PDB entry 1TWA | X-ray diffraction, 3.20 A resolution | chains B and I of the 10 polymer chains in the assembly

# Chain B
Name: DNA-directed RNA polymerase II 140 kDa polypeptide
Organism: Saccharomyces cerevisiae
Notes: EC 2.7.7.6
UniProt: P08518 (RPB2_YEAST); numbering as in UniProt (aligned over 1-1224)
Amino-acid sequence (1224 residues; row label = number of the first residue in the row):
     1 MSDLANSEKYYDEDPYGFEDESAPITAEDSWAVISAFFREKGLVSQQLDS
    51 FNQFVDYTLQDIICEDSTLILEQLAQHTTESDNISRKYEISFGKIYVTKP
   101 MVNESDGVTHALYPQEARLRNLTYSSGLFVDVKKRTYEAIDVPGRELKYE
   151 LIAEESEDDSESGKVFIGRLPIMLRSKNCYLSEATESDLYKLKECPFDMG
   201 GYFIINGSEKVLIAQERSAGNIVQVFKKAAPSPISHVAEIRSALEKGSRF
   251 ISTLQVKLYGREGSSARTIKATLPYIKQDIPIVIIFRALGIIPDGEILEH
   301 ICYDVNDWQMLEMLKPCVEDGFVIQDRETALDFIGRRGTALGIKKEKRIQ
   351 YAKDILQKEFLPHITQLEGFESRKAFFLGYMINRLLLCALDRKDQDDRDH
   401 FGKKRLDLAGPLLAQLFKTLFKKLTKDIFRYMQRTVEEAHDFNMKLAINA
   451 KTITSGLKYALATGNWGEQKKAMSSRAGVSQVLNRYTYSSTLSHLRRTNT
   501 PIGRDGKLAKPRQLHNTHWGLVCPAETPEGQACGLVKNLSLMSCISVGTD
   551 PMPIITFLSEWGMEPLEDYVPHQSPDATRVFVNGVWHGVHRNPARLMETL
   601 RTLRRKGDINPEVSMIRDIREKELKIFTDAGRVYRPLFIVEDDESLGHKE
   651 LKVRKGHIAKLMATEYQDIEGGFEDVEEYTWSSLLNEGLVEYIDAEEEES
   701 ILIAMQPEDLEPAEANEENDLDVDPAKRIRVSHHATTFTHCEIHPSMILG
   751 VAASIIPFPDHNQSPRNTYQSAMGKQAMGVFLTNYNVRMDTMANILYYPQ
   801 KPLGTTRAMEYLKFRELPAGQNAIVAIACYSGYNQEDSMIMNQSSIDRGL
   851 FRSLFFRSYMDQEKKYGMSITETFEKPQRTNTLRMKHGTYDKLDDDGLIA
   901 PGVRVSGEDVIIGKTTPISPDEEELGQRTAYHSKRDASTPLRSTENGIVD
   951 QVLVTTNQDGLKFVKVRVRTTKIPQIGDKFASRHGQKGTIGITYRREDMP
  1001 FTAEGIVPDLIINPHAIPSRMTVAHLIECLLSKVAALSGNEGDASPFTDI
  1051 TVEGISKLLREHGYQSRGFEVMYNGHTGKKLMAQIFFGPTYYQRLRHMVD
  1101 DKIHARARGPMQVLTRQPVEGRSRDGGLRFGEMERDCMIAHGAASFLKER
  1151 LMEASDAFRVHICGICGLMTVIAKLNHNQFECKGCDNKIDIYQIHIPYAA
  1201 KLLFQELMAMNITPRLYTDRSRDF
Not modelled in the structure: 1-17, 71-88, 139-163, 438-445, 468-476, 503-508, 669-677, 713-721, 917-932, 1111-1126
Metal / ion sites: Mn2+: Asp837 (together with ATP) (shared with 2 residues of chain A); Zn2+: Cys1163, Cys1166, Cys1182, Cys1185
Residues lining bound ligands: ATP: Arg766, Tyr769, Asp837, Gln986, Lys987, Arg1020

# Chain I
Name: DNA-directed RNA polymerase II 14.2 kDa polypeptide
Organism: Saccharomyces cerevisiae
Notes: EC 2.7.7.6
UniProt: P27999 (RPB9_YEAST); numbering as in UniProt (aligned over 1-122)
Amino-acid sequence (122 residues; each row starts with the number of its first residue):
     1 MTTFRFCRDCNNMLYPREDKENNRLLFECRTCSYVEEAGSPLVYRHELIT
    51 NIGETAGVVQDIGSDPTLPRSDRECPKCHSRENVFFQSQQRRKDTSMVLF
   101 FVCLSCSHIFTSDQKNKRTQFS
Not modelled in the structure: 122
Metal / ion sites: Zn2+ site 1: Cys7, Cys10, Cys29, Cys32; Zn2+ site 2: Cys75, Cys78, Cys103, Cys106
UniProt features mapped onto this chain:
  - zinc finger: Cys7 to Cys32 (C4-type), Ser71 to Thr111 (TFIIS-type)
  - binding site (Zn(2+)): Cys7, Cys10, Cys29, Cys32, Cys75, Cys78, Cys103, Cys106
  - modified residue: Ser40 (Phosphoserine)

# Chain B / chain I interface
Residue-residue contacts - 49 pairs, chain B then chain I:
  Pro293(B) - Cys10(I)
  Pro293(B) - Asn11(I)
  Pro293(B) - Asn12(I)
  Asp294(B) - Asn11(I)
  Asp294(B) - Asn12(I)  hydrogen bond
  Asp294(B) - Met13(I)  hydrogen bond (side chain-backbone)
  Gly295(B) - Phe6(I)
  Gly295(B) - Asn11(I)  hydrogen bond (backbone-backbone)
  Glu296(B) - Asn11(I)
  Leu298(B) - Phe6(I)  hydrophobic
  Leu298(B) - Met13(I)  hydrophobic
  Trp308(B) - Met1(I)
  Trp308(B) - Thr2(I)
  Trp308(B) - Arg45(I)
  Gln309(B) - Thr50(I)  hydrogen bond
  Gln309(B) - Ile52(I)
  Leu311(B) - Phe4(I)  hydrophobic
  Glu312(B) - Phe4(I)
  Glu312(B) - Tyr44(I)
  Lys315(B) - Phe4(I)
  Lys315(B) - Met13(I)
  Val318(B) - Tyr15(I)
  Phe322(B) - Arg30(I)
  Gln325(B) - Asn12(I)  hydrogen bond
  Leu390(B) - Arg92(I)
  Asp391(B) - Arg91(I)  hydrogen bond (backbone-backbone)
  Asp391(B) - Arg92(I)
  Arg392(B) - Ile52(I)
  Arg392(B) - Gln89(I)
  Arg392(B) - Arg91(I)
  Lys393(B) - Arg91(I)
  Asp394(B) - Arg91(I)
  Ala594(B) - Asp61(I)
  Arg617(B) - Asp61(I)  salt bridge
  Ile619(B) - Val59(I)
  Ile619(B) - Asp61(I)
  Ile619(B) - Ser64(I)
  Ile619(B) - Asp65(I)
  Arg620(B) - Ala56(I)
  Arg620(B) - Gly57(I)
  Arg620(B) - Asp65(I)
  Arg620(B) - Leu68(I)
  Arg620(B) - Phe86(I)
  Arg620(B) - Gln89(I)
  Ser700(B) - Pro66(I)
  Ser700(B) - Thr67(I)
  Ile701(B) - Thr67(I)
  Leu702(B) - Pro66(I)
  Thr737(B) - Pro66(I)  hydrogen bond (side chain-backbone)
Also at the interface, not in a pair above, chain B (32 interface residues in all): Arg287, Ile292, Glu319, Lys622, Glu699, Thr739
Also at the interface, not in a pair above, chain I (32 interface residues in all): Thr31, Glu47, Ile62, Arg70, Gln90

# Overview
The chain B/chain I interface involves 32 residues from each chain; the contacts include 7 hydrogen bonds and
1 salt bridge. Polar pairs include Arg617(B)-Asp61(I), Asp294(B)-Asn12(I) and Asp294(B)-Met13(I). Bound to
chain B: ATP. From UniProt: 8 Zn2+-binding residues on chain I.
Here chain B is DNA-directed RNA polymerase II 140 kDa polypeptide and chain I is DNA-directed RNA polymerase
II 14.2 kDa polypeptide, both from Saccharomyces cerevisiae. Entry 1TWA (RNA polymerase II complexed with ATP)
was determined by X-ray diffraction, deposited together with 1R9S, 1R9T, 1TWC, 1TWF, 1TWG and 1TWH.
